PDB entry 8G76 | electron microscopy, 3.80 A resolution | chains A and E of the 6 polymer chains in the assembly

== Chain A ==
Protein: Spike glycoprotein
From: Severe acute respiratory syndrome coronavirus 2
UniProt: P0DTC2 (SPIKE_SARS2); residue numbers follow UniProt; this construct covers 14-1211
Sequence (1234 residues; row label = number of the first residue in the row):
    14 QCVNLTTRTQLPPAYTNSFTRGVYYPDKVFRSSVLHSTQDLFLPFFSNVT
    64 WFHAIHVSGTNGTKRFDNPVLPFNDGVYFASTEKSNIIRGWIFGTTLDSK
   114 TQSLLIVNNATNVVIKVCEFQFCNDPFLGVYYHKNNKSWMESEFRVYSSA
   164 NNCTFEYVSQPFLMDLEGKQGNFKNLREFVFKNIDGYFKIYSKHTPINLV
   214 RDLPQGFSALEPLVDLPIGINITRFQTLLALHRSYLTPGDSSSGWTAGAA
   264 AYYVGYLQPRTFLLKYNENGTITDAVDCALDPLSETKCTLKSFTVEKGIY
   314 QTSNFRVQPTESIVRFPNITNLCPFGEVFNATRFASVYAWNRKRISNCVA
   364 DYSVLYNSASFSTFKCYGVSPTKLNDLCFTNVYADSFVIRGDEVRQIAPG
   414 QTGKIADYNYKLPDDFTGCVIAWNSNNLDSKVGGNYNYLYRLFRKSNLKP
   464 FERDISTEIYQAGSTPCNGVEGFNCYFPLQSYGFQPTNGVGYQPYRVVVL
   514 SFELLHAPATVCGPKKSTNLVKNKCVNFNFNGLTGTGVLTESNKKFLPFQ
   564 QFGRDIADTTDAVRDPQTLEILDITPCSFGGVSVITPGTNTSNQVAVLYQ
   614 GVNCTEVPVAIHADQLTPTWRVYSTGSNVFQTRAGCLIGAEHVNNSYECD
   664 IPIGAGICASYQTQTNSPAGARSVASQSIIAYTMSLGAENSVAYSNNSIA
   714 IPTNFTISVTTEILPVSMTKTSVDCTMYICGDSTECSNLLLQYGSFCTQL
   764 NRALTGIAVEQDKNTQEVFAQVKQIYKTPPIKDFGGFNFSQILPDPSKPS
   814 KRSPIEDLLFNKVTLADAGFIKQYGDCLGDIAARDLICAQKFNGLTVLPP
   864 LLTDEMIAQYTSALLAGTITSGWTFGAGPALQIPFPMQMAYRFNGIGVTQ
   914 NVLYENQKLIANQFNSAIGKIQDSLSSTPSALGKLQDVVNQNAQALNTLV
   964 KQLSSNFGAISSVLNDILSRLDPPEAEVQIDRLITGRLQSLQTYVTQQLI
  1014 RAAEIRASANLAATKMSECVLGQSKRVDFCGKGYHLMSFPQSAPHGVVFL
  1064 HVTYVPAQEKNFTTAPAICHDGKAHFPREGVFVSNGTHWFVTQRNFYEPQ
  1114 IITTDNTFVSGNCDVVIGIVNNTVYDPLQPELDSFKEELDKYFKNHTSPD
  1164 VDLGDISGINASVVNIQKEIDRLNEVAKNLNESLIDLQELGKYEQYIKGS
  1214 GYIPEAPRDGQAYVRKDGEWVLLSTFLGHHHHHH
Not modelled in the structure: 176-185, 624-633, 677-689, 828-854, 1148-1247
Sequence notes: conflict Gly614 (Asp in P0DTC2), Ala682 (Arg in P0DTC2), Gly683 (Arg in P0DTC2), Pro817 (Phe in P0DTC2), Pro892 (Ala in P0DTC2), Pro899 (Ala in P0DTC2), Pro942 (Ala in P0DTC2), Pro986 (Lys in P0DTC2), Pro987 (Val in P0DTC2); expression tag (1212-1247)
Curated features (UniProtKB/Swiss-Prot):
  - region: Asn280 to Cys301 (Putative superantigen), Arg403 to Asp405 (Integrin-binding motif), Asn448 to Phe456 (Immunodominant HLA epitope recognized by the CD8+), Pro681, Ala684 (Putative superantigen), Ser816 to Tyr837 (Fusion peptide 1), Lys835 to Phe855 (Fusion peptide 2), Asp1163 to Glu1202 (Heptad repeat 2)
  - site (Cleavage): Arg685, Ser686, Arg815, Ser816
  - glycosylation: Asn17 (N-linked (GlcNAc...) (complex) asparagine), Asn61 (N-linked (GlcNAc...) (hybrid) asparagine), Asn74 (N-linked (GlcNAc...) (complex) asparagine), Asn122 (N-linked (GlcNAc...) (hybrid) asparagine), Asn149 (N-linked (GlcNAc...) (complex) asparagine), Asn165 (N-linked (GlcNAc...) (complex) asparagine), Asn234 (N-linked (GlcNAc...) (high mannose) asparagine), Asn282 (N-linked (GlcNAc...) (complex) asparagine), Thr323 (O-linked (GalNAc) threonine), Ser325 (O-linked (HexNAc...) serine), Asn331 (N-linked (GlcNAc...) (complex) asparagine), Asn343 (N-linked (GlcNAc...) (complex) asparagine), Asn603 (N-linked (GlcNAc...) (hybrid) asparagine), Asn616 (N-linked (GlcNAc...) (complex) asparagine), Asn657 (N-linked (GlcNAc...) (complex) asparagine), Thr676 (O-linked (GlcNAc...) threonine), Thr678 (O-linked (GlcNAc...) threonine), Asn709 (N-linked (GlcNAc...) (high mannose) asparagine), Asn717 (N-linked (GlcNAc...) (hybrid) asparagine), Asn801 (N-linked (GlcNAc...) (hybrid) asparagine) and 6 more in UniProt
  - natural variant: Leu18 (L18F: In strain: Beta/B.1.351, Gamma/P.1 and 1 more), Thr19 (T19I: In strain: Omicron/BQ.1.1, Omicron/XBB.1.5 and 1 more; T19R: In strain: Delta/B.1.617.2, Omicron/BA.2 and 4 more), Thr20 (T20N: In strain: Gamma/P.1), Leu24 to Ala27 (sequence variant, change not given here; In strain: Omicron/BA.2, Omicron/BA.2.12.1 and 6 more), Pro26 (P26S: In strain: Gamma/P.1), Gln52 (Q52H: In strain: Omicron/EG.5.1), Ala67 (A67V: In strain: Eta/B.1.525, Omicron/BA.1), His69 to Val70 (deletion: In strain: Alpha/B.1.1.7, Eta/B.1.525 and 5 more), Gly75 (G75V: In strain: Lambda/C.37), Thr76 (T76I: In strain: Lambda/C.37), Asp80 (D80A: In strain: Beta/B.1.351), Val83 (V83A: In strain: Omicron/XBB.1.5, Omicron/EG.5.1), 80 further natural variant entries in UniProt
  - mutagenesis: His69 to Val70 (Increased incorporation of cleaved spike into virions), Asn121 (N121Q: Partial loss of biliverdin affinity), Arg190 (R190K: Partial loss of biliverdin affinity), Asn234 (N234Q: Increased resistance to neutralizing antibodies), Asn331 (N331Q: Reduced viral infectivity), Asn343 (N343Q: Reduced viral infectivity), Leu452 (L452R: Increased resistance to neutralizing antibodies. Decreases HLA binding to NF9 epitope. Increased binding affinity to human ACE2), Tyr453 (Y453F: Decreased HLA binding to NF9 epitope. Increased binding affinity to human ACE2), Ala475 (A475V: Increased resistance to neutralizing antibodies), Val483 (V483A: Increased resistance to neutralizing antibodies), Glu484 (E484D: Increased replication in human TMEM106B overexpressing cells), Phe490 (F490L: Increased resistance to neutralizing antibodies and human covalescent sera neutralization), 11 further mutagenesis entries in UniProt
Disulfides: Cys15-Cys136, Cys131-Cys166, Cys291-Cys301, Cys379-Cys432, Cys391-Cys525, Cys480-Cys488, Cys538-Cys590, Cys617-Cys649, Cys662-Cys671, Cys738-Cys760, Cys743-Cys749, Cys1032-Cys1043, Cys1082-Cys1126
Covalently attached groups: N-acetylglucosamine (NAG) linked to Asn61, Asn165, Asn234, Asn331, Asn343, Asn603, Asn616, Asn657, Asn709, Asn717, Asn801, Asn1074, Asn1098, Asn1134
Reported in the primary citation:
  - post-translational modification sites: Asn61

== Chain E ==
Protein: Nanosota-5
From: Vicugna pacos
Sequence (137 residues; row label = number of the first residue in the row; numbers below 1 keep their minus sign (Met-1 is residue -1)):
    -1 MAQVQLQESGGGLVQAGGSLRLSCAASESIFRMELMEWYHQAPGKQRELV
    49 ATINRCGSTNYSDSVKGRFIISSDNAKNSVYLQMNSLKDEDTAVYSCHAR
    99 TWTSYWGRGTQVTVSSGGQHHHHHHGAYPYDVPDYAS
Not modelled in the structure: -1 to 0, 115-135
Disulfides: Cys22-Cys95
Small-molecule neighbours: N-acetylglucosamine (NAG; 2-acetamido-2-deoxy-beta-D-glucopyranose): Asn73, Ala74, Lys75, Asn76

== Interface between chain A and chain E ==
Residue-residue contacts (17; chain A residue first):
  Thr29(A) - Phe29(E)
  Asn30(A) - Phe29(E)
  Phe59(A) - Arg30(E)  hydrogen bond (backbone-side chain)
  Phe59(A) - Arg53(E)
  Gln607(A) - Arg98(E)
  Gln607(A) - Trp100(E)
  Gln607(A) - Thr101(E)  hydrogen bond (side chain-backbone)
  Val608(A) - Trp100(E)
  Val608(A) - Thr101(E)
  Val635(A) - Glu26(E)
  Val635(A) - Trp100(E)
  Ser637(A) - Tyr103(E)  hydrogen bond
  Thr638(A) - Gln1(E)
  Ser640(A) - Tyr103(E)
  Gly652(A) - Thr101(E)
  Gln690(A) - Ser102(E)  hydrogen bond
  Gln690(A) - Trp104(E)  hydrogen bond
Interface residues without a listed pair, chain A (16 interface residues in all): Tyr28, Phe58, Asp294, Pro295, Tyr636
Interface residues without a listed pair, chain E (13 interface residues in all): Gln3, Asn73

== Overview ==
16 residues of chain A and 13 residues of chain E are in contact; the contacts include 5 hydrogen bonds. Polar
pairs include Phe59(A)-Arg30(E), Gln607(A)-Thr101(E) and Ser637(A)-Tyr103(E). Bound to chain E:
N-acetylglucosamine. N-acetylglucosamine is covalently linked to Asn61(A), Asn165(A), Asn234(A), Asn331(A),
Asn343(A) and Asn603(A) and 8 more. The paper reports a modification site at Asn61(A).
Here chain A is Spike glycoprotein (Severe acute respiratory syndrome coronavirus 2) and chain E is Nanosota-5
(Vicugna pacos). Entry 8G76 (SARS-CoV-2 spike/Nb5 complex) was determined by electron microscopy, deposited
together with 8UG9 and 8G77.
